8C06 - chains B and D of the 6 polymer chains in the assembly; structure by electron microscopy, 2.70 A resolution.

== Chain B (and D) ==
Protein: E3 ubiquitin-protein ligase UBR5
Source organism: Homo sapiens
Notes: EC 2.3.2.26; chain D of this document is another copy of the same molecule, construct and numbering; everything in this record applies to it too
Reference sequence: O95071 (UBR5_HUMAN); numbering as in UniProt (aligned over 1-2799)
Sequence (2806 residues; each row starts with the number of its first residue; numbers below 1 keep their minus sign (Gly-6 is residue -6)):
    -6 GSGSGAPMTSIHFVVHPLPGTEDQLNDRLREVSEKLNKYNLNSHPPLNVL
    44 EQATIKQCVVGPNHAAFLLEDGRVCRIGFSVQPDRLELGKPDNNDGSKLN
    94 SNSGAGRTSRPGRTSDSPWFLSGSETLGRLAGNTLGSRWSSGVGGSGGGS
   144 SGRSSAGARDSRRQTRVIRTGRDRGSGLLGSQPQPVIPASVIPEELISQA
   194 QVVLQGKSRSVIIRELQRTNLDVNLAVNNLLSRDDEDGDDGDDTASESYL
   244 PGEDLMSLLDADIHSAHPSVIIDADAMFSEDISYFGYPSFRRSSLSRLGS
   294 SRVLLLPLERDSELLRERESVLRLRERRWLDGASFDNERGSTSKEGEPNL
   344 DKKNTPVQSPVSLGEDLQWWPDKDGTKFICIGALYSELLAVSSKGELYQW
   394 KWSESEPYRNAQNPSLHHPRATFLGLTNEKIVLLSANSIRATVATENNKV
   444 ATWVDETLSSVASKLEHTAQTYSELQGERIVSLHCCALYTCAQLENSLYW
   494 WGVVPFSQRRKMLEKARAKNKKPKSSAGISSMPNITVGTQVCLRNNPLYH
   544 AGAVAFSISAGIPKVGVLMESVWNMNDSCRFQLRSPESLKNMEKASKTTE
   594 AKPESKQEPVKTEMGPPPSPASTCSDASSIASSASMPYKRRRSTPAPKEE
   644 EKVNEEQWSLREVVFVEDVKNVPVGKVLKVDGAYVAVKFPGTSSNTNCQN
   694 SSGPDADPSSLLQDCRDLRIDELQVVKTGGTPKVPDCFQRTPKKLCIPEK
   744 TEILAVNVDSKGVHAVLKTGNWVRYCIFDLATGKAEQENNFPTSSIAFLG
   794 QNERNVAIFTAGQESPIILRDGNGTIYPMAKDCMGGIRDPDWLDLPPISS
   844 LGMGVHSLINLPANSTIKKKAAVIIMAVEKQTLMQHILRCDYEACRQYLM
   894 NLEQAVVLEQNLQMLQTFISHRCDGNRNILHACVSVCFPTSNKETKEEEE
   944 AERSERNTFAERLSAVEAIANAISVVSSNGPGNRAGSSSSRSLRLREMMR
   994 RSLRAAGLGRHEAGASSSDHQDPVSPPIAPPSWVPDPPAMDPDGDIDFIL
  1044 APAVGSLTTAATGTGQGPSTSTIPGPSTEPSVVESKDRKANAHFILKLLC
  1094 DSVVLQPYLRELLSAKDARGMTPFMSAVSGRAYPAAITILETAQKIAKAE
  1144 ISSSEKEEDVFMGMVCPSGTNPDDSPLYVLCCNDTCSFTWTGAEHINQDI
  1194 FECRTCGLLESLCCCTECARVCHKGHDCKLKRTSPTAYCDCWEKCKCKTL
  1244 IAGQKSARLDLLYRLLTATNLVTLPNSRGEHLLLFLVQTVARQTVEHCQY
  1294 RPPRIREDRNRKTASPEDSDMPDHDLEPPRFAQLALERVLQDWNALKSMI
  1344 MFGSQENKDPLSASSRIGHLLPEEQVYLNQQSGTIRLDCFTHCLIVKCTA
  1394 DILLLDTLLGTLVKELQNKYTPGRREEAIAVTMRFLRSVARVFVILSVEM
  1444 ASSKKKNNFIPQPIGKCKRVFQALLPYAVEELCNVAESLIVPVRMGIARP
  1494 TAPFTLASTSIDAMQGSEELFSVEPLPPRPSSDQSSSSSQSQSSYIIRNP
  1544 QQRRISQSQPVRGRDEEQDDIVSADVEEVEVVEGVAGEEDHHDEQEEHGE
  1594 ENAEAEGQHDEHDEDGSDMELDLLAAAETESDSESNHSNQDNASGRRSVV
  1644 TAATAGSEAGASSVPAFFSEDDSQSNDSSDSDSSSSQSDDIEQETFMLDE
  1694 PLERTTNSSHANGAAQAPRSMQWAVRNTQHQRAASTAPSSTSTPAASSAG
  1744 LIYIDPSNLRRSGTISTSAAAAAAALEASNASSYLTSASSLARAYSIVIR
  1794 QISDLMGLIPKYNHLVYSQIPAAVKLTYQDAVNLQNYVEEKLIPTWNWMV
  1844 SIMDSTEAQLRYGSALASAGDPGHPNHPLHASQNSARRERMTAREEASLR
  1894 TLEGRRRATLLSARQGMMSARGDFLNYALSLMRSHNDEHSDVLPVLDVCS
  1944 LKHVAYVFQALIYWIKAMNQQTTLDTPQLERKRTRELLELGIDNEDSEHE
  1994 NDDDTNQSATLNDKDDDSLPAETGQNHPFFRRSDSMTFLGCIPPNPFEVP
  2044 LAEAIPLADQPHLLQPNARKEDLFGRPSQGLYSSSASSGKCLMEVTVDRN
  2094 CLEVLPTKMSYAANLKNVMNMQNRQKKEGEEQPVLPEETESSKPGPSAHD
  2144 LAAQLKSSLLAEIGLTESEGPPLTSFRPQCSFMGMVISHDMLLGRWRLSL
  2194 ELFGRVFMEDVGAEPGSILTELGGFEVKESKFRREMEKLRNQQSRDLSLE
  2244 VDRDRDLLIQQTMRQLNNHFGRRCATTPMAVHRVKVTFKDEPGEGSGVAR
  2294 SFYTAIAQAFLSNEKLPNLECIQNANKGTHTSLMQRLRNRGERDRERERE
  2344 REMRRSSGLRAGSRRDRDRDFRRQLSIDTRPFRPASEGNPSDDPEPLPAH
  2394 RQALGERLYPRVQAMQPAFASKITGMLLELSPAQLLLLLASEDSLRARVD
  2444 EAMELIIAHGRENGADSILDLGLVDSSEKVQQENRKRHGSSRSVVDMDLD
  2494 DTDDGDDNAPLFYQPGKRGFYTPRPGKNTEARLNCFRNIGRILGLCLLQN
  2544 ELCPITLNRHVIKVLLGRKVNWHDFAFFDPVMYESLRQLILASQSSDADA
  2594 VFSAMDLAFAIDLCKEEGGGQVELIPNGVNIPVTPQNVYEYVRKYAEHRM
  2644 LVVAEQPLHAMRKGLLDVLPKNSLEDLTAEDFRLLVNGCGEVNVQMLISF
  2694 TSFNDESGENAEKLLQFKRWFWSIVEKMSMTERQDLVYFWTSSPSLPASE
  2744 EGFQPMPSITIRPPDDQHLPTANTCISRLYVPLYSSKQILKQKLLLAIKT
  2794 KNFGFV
Disordered / not traced: -6 to 1772, 1887-1910, 1965-2015, 2077-2090, 2118-2161, 2265-2270, 2313-2500, 2794-2799 (chain D: -6 to 0, 80-351, 508-540, 581-647, 661-729, 946-1078, 1297-1313, 1446-1452, 1524-2799)
Differences from the reference sequence: expression tag (-6 to 0); engineered mutation Arg503 (Lys in O95071), Asp710 (Leu in O95071)
Swiss-Prot annotation at these positions:
  - zinc finger: Asp1177 to Ala1245 (UBR-type)
  - active site: Cys2768 (Glycyl thioester intermediate)
  - binding site (Zn(2+)): Cys1179, Cys1196, Cys1199, Cys1208, Cys1211, Cys1215, His1216, His1219, Cys1232, Cys1234, Cys1240
  - modified residue: Thr2 (N-acetylthreonine), Ser110 (Phosphoserine), Ser327 (Phosphoserine), Ser352 (Phosphoserine), Ser578 (Phosphoserine), Ser612 (Phosphoserine), Thr637 (Phosphothreonine), Ser808 (Phosphoserine), Ser928 (Phosphoserine), Ser1018 (Phosphoserine), Thr1115 (Phosphothreonine), Thr1135 (Phosphothreonine), Ser1227 (Phosphoserine), Ser1308 (Phosphoserine), Ser1355 (Phosphoserine), Ser1375 (Phosphoserine), Ser1481 (Phosphoserine), Ser1549 (Phosphoserine), Thr1736 (Phosphothreonine), Ser1741 (Phosphoserine) and 14 more in UniProt
  - mutagenesis: Val196 (V196K: Abolished binding to ubiquitin, leading to strongly reduced E3 ubiquitin-protein ligase activity), Leu214 (L214N: Does not affect binding to ubiquitin), Leu218 (L218K: Does not affect binding to ubiquitin), Leu224 (L224K: Abolished binding to ubiquitin), Arg1914 (R1914D: Impaired tetramerization), Arg1926 (R1926D: Impaired tetramerization), Glu1931 (E1931R: Impaired tetramerization), Tyr2576 (Y2576A: Reduced but not abolished E3 ubiquitin-protein ligase activity), Phe2732 (F2732A: Strongly reduced E3 ubiquitin-protein ligase activity), Cys2768 (C2768A/S: Loss of E3 ubiquitin-protein ligase activity), Ala2790 (A2790W: Strongly reduced E3 ubiquitin-protein ligase activity)
From the paper describing this entry:
  - catalytic residues: Cys2768
  - mutagenesis - C2768A: abolished catalytic activity
  - mutagenesis - L224D, A2790W, F2796A, F2798A, V2799DEL: decreased catalytic activity
  - mutagenesis - Y2773F: unchanged catalytic activity
  - mutagenesis - Y2773F: increased catalytic activity on UbA A46F variant
  - mutagenesis - Y2773F: decreased catalytic activity on UbA A46D
  - mutagenesis - E2287R: increased catalytic activity on R54E UbA variant

== Chain B / chain D interface ==
Residue-residue contacts - 86 pairs, chain B then chain D:
  Trp1841(B) with Met1488(D), hydrogen bond (side chain-backbone)
  Ile1845(B) with Ile1490(D), hydrophobic
  Arg1854(B) with Tyr1370(D), hydrogen bond
  Tyr1855(B) with Tyr1370(D); Gln1374(D)
  Ala1858(B) with Leu1371(D)
  Ala1860(B) with Arg1522(D)
  Ser1861(B) with Glu1367(D), hydrogen bond
  Ala1862(B) with Ala1356(D); Leu1363(D), hydrophobic; Pro1521(D); Arg1522(D)
  Gly1863(B) with Leu1519(D); Pro1520(D); Arg1522(D)
  Asp1864(B) with Pro1520(D), hydrogen bond (backbone-backbone); Pro1521(D); Pro1523(D)
  Pro1865(B) with Arg1522(D)
  His1867(B) with Leu1519(D); Pro1520(D)
  Asn1869(B) with Leu1519(D)
  His1870(B) with Leu1519(D)
  Ala1913(B) with Ala1495(D), hydrophobic; Pro1496(D)
  Arg1914(B) with Glu1442(D), salt bridge; Phe1497(D); Asp1505(D); Gly1509(D)
  Asp1916(B) with Arg1492(D), salt bridge; Thr1494(D)
  Phe1917(B) with Val1441(D), hydrophobic; Phe1497(D), hydrophobic
  Leu1918(B) with Ile1438(D), hydrophobic; Leu1513(D), hydrophobic
  Asn1919(B) with Leu1513(D)
  Tyr1920(B) with Ala1491(D); Arg1492(D), hydrogen bond (side chain-backbone)
  Leu1922(B) with Leu1513(D), hydrophobic
  Leu1924(B) with Pro1485(D), hydrophobic
  Met1925(B) with Arg1434(D); Val1437(D), hydrophobic; Ile1438(D), hydrophobic
  Arg1926(B) with Thr1377(D); Asp1381(D), salt bridge
  His1928(B) with Asn1477(D); Ser1481(D)
  Asn1929(B) with Arg1430(D)
  Asp1930(B) with Gln1373(D), hydrogen bond; Gln1374(D); Ser1375(D), hydrogen bond (backbone-backbone)
  Glu1931(B) with Gln1374(D); Ser1375(D); Thr1377(D), hydrogen bond (backbone-side chain); Arg1427(D), salt bridge; Arg1430(D), salt bridge; Arg1434(D), salt bridge
  His1932(B) with Gln1374(D), hydrogen bond (backbone-side chain); Ser1375(D), hydrogen bond (backbone-backbone)
  Ser1933(B) with Ser1375(D), hydrogen bond (backbone-backbone); Gly1376(D)
  Asp1934(B) with Ser1355(D), hydrogen bond; Ala1356(D); Ser1357(D); Pro1518(D); Leu1519(D)
  Val1935(B) with Ile1378(D), hydrophobic
  Val1938(B) with Arg1492(D)
  Leu1939(B) with Arg1492(D)
  Asp1940(B) with Arg1492(D)
  Ser1943(B) with Pro1493(D)
  Leu1944(B) with Ile1490(D), hydrophobic
  His1946(B) with Gly1489(D), hydrogen bond (side chain-backbone)
  Arg2069(B) with Glu1367(D), salt bridge
  Ser2071(B) with Glu1366(D), hydrogen bond
  Gln2072(B) with Glu1366(D), hydrogen bond (backbone-side chain)
  Leu2098(B) with Tyr1370(D)
  Pro2099(B) with Tyr1370(D), hydrogen bond (backbone-side chain)
  Thr2100(B) with Tyr1370(D); Gln1373(D), hydrogen bond; Gln1374(D)
  Tyr2104(B) with Val1484(D), hydrophobic; Ile1490(D), hydrophobic
  Ala2105(B) with Glu1480(D); Val1484(D), hydrophobic
  Leu2108(B) with Met1488(D), hydrophobic
Interface residues without a listed pair, chain B (55 interface residues in all): Tyr1777, Leu1778, Ala1851, Leu1859, Pro2070, Lys2101, Met2102
Interface residues without a listed pair, chain D (50 interface residues in all): Leu1364, Val1369, Phe1514, Glu1517

== Summary ==
55 residues of chain B and 50 residues of chain D are in contact, with 17 hydrogen bonds and 7 salt bridges.
Polar pairs include Arg1914(B)-Glu1442(D), Asp1916(B)-Arg1492(D) and Arg1926(B)-Asp1381(D). The paper reports
the catalytic residue Cys2768(B); L224D, A2790W and F2796A of chain B, among others, reduce catalytic
activity; 8 substitutions were tested in all.
Both chains are E3 ubiquitin-protein ligase UBR5 (Homo sapiens). Entry 8C06 (Structure of Dimeric HECT E3
Ubiquitin Ligase UBR5) was determined by electron microscopy.
